1SCQ - chain A; structure by X-ray diffraction, 2.90 A resolution.

Chain A:
Molecule: (S)-acetone-cyanohydrin lyase
Source organism: Hevea brasiliensis
Notes: EC 4.1.2.39
UniProtKB: P52704 (HNL_HEVBR); numbering as in UniProt (aligned over 1-257)
Sequence (257 residues; row label = number of the first residue in the row):
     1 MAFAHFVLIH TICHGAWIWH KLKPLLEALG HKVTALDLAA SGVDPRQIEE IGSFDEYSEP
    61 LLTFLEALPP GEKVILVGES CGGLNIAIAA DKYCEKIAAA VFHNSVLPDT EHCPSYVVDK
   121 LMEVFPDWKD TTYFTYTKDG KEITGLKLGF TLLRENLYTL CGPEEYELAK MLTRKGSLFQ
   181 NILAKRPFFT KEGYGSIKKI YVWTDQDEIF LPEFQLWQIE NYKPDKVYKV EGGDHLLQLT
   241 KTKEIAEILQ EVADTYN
Disordered / not traced: 1
Sequence notes: engineered mutation Leu236 (Lys in P52704)
Residues lining bound ligands: 2-hydroxy-2-methylpropanenitrile (CNH): Thr11, Ile12, His14, Ser80, Cys81, Trp128, Leu148, Leu157, Ile209, Phe210, His235

In short:
Ligands of chain A: 2-hydroxy-2-methylpropanenitrile.
Chain A is (S)-acetone-cyanohydrin lyase (Hevea brasiliensis); the structure, K236L mutant of hydroxynitrile
lyase from Hevea brasiliensis in complex with acetonecyanohydrin, was determined by X-ray diffraction (same
publication as 1SC9, 1SCI and 1SCK).
